Entry 8Y9U (X-ray diffraction, 3.10 A resolution); this record covers chains A and B.

[Chain A]
Protein: Albumin
Organism: Homo sapiens
Reference sequence: P02768 (ALBU_HUMAN); residues -5 to 585 here correspond to UniProt positions 19-609 (UniProt number = residue number + 24)
Chain sequence (591 residues; numbered -5 to 585; the number before each row is that of its first residue; numbers below 1 keep their minus sign (Arg-5 is residue -5)):
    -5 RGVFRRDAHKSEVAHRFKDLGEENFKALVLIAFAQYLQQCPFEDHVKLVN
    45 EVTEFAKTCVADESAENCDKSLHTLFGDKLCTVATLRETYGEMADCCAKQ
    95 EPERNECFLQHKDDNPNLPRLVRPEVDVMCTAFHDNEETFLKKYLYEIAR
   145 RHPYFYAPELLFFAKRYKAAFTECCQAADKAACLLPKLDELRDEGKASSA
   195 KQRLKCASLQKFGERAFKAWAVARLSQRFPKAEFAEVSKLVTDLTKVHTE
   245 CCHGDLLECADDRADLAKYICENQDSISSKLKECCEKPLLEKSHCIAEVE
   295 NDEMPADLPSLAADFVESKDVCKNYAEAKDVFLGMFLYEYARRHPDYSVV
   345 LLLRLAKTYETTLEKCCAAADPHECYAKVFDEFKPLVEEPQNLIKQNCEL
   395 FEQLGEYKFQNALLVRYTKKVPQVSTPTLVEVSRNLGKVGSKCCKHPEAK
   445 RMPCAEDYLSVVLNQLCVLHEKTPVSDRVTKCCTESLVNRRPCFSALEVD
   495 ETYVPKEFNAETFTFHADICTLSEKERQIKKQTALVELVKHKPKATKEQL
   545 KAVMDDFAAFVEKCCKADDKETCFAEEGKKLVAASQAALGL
Disordered / not traced: -5 to 2, 468-469, 497-499, 506-516, 564, 585
Disulfide bonds: Cys53-Cys62, Cys75-Cys91, Cys90-Cys101, Cys124-Cys169, Cys168-Cys177, Cys200-Cys246, Cys245-Cys253, Cys265-Cys279, Cys278-Cys289, Cys316-Cys361, Cys360-Cys369, Cys392-Cys438, Cys461-Cys477, Cys558-Cys567

[Chain B]
Protein: nanobody MY6323
Organism: Vicugna pacos
Notes: antibody fragment or engineered binder
Chain sequence (126 residues; row label = number of the first residue in the row):
     1 EVQLQESGGGLVQPGGSLRLSCAASGFRFSSYWMYWVRQAPGKGLEWVSA
    51 INSSGGYTRYADSVKGRFTISRDNAKNTLYLQMNSLRAEDTAVYYCATDS
   101 GDGKRYWSGEYFYRSRGQGTLVTVSS
Disulfide bonds: Cys22-Cys96

[How chain A and chain B interact]
Residue-residue contacts (27; chain A residue first):
  Glu227(A) - Tyr32(B)
  Glu227(A) - Trp33(B)  hydrogen bond (side chain-backbone)
  Ala229(A) - Trp33(B)
  Ala229(A) - Tyr35(B)
  Ala229(A) - Tyr111(B)  hydrophobic
  Glu230(A) - Trp33(B)  hydrogen bond
  Glu230(A) - Ser53(B)  hydrogen bond
  Lys233(A) - Tyr57(B)
  Tyr263(A) - Asn52(B)
  Asn267(A) - Asn52(B)  hydrogen bond
  Asn267(A) - Ser54(B)  hydrogen bond
  Ser270(A) - Ser31(B)
  Ser270(A) - Ser53(B)  hydrogen bond
  Asp308(A) - Arg105(B)  salt bridge
  Lys313(A) - Lys104(B)
  Asp314(A) - Lys104(B)  salt bridge
  Asn318(A) - Trp107(B)
  Asn318(A) - Phe112(B)
  Glu321(A) - Trp107(B)
  Ala322(A) - Trp107(B)  hydrophobic
  Ala322(A) - Phe112(B)  hydrophobic
  Val325(A) - Trp107(B)  hydrophobic
  Val325(A) - Phe112(B)  hydrophobic
  Phe326(A) - Phe112(B)  hydrophobic
  Met329(A) - Arg105(B)
  Met329(A) - Phe112(B)  hydrophobic
  Glu333(A) - Arg105(B)  salt bridge
Other interface residues (no listed pair), chain A (21 interface residues in all): Phe228, Glu266, Pro303, Ser312
Other interface residues (no listed pair), chain B (16 interface residues in all): Asp102, Gly103, Arg114

[Overview]
21 residues of chain A face 16 of chain B across their interface, with 6 hydrogen bonds and 3 salt bridges.
Polar contacts include Asp308(A)-Arg105(B), Asp314(A)-Lys104(B) and Glu333(A)-Arg105(B).
Chain A is Albumin (Homo sapiens) and chain B is nanobody MY6323 (Vicugna pacos); the structure, Crystal
structure of nanobody MY6323 bound to human serum albumin (HSA), was determined by X-ray diffraction.
